2WTA - chain A; structure by X-ray diffraction, 1.70 A resolution.

# Chain A
Protein: Nicotinamidase
Source organism: Acinetobacter baumannii
Notes: EC 3.5.1.19
UniProt: B0VA03 (B0VA03_ACIBY); numbering as in UniProt (aligned over 1-214)
Chain sequence (236 residues; each row starts with the number of its first residue; numbers below 1 keep their minus sign (Met-20 is residue -20)):
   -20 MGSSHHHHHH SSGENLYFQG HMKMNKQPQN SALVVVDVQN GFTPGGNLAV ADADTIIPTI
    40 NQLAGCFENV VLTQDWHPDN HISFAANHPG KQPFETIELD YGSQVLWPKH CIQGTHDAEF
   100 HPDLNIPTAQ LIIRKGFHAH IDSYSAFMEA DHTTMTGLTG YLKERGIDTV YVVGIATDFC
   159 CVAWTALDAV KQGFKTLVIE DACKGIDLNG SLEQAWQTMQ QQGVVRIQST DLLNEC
Disordered / not traced: -20 to 2
Differences from the reference sequence: microheterogeneity/modified residue Cys159 (Cys in B0VA03)
Modified residues: Cys159 (s-dimethylarsinoyl-cysteine; CAF)
Disulfide bonds: Cys45-Cys214
Bound ions: Zn2+: Asp54, His56, His89 (together with pyrazine-2-carboxylic acid)
Residues lining bound ligands: pyrazine-2-carboxylic acid (VGL): Asp16, Phe21, Leu27, Asp54, His56, Trp86, His89, Tyr123, Ile154, Ala155, Phe158, Cys159, Cys159
From the paper describing this entry:
  - catalytic residues: Asp16, Ala155, Cys159 (proposed by the authors, not directly observed)

# Overview
Chain A binds pyrazine-2-carboxylic acid. The Zn2+ site is built by Asp54, His56 and His89. The paper reports
catalytic residues Asp16, Ala155 and Cys159.
Chain A is Nicotinamidase (Acinetobacter baumannii); the structure, Acinetobacter baumanii nicotinamidase
pyrazinamidease, was determined by X-ray diffraction together with 2WT9 from the same study.
